Entry 6VW0 (electron microscopy, 3.59 A resolution); this record covers chains A and C of the 10 polymer chains in the assembly.

== Chain A ==
Protein: DNA-directed RNA polymerase subunit alpha
Source organism: Mycobacterium tuberculosis
Notes: EC 2.7.7.6
Reference sequence: A5U8D3 (RPOA_MYCTA); residues 1-347 here = UniProt positions 1-347
Chain sequence (347 residues; row label = number of the first residue in the row):
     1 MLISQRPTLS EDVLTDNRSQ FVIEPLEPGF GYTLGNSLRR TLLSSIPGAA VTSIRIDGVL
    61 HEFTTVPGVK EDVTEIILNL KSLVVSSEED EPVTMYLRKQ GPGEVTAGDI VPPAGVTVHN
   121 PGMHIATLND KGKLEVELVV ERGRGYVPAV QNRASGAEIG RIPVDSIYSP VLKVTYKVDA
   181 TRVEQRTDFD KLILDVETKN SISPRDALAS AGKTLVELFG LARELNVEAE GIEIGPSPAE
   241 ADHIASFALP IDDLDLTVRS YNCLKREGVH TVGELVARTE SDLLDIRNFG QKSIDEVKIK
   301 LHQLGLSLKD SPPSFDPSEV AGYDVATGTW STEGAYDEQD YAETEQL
Unresolved in the structure: 1, 227-347

== Chain C ==
Protein: DNA-directed RNA polymerase subunit beta
Source organism: Mycobacterium tuberculosis
Notes: EC 2.7.7.6
Reference sequence: V9Z879 (V9Z879_MYCTX); residues 7-1178 here correspond to UniProt positions 1-1172 (UniProt number = residue number - 6)
Chain sequence (1179 residues; each row starts with the number of its first residue):
     7 MADSRQSKTA ASPSPSRPQS SSNNSVPGAP NRVSFAKLRE PLEVPGLLDV QTDSFEWLIG
    67 SPRWRESAAE RGDVNPVGGL EEVLYELSPI EDFSGSMSLS FSDPRFDDVK APVDECKDKD
   127 MTYAAPLFVT AEFINNNTGE IKSQTVFMGD FPMMTEKGTF IINGTERVVV SQLVRSPGVY
   187 FDETIDKSTD KTLHSVKVIP SRGAWLEFDV DKRDTVGVRI DRKRRQPVTV LLKALGWTSE
   247 QIVERFGFSE IMRSTLEKDN TVGTDEALLD IYRKLRPGEP PTKESAQTLL ENLFFKEKRY
   307 DLARVGRYKV NKKLGLHVGE PITSSTLTEE DVVATIEYLV RLHEGQTTMT VPGGVEVPVE
   367 TDDIDHFGNR RLRTVGELIQ NQIRVGMSRM ERVVRERMTT QDVEAITPQT LINIRPVVAA
   427 IKEFFGTSQL SQFMDQNNPL SGLTHKRRLL ALGPGGLSRE RAGLEVRDVH PSHYGRMCPI
   487 ETPEGPNIGL IGSLSVYARV NPFGFIETPY RKVVDGVVSD EIVYLTADEE DRHVVAQANS
   547 PIDADGRFVE PRVLVRRKAG EVEYVPSSEV DYMDVSPRQM VSVATAMIPF LEHDDANRAL
   607 MGANMQRQAV PLVRSEAPLV GTGMELRAAI DAGDVVVAEE SGVIEEVSAD YITVMHDNGT
   667 RRTYRMRKFA RSNHGTCANQ CPIVDAGDRV EAGQVIADGP CTDDGEMALG KNLLVAIMPW
   727 EGHNYEDAII LSNRLVEEDV LTSIHIEEHE IDARDTKLGA EEITRDIPNI SDEVLADLDE
   787 RGIVRIGAEV RDGDILVGKV TPKGETELTP EERLLRAIFG EKAREVRDTS LKVPHGESGK
   847 VIGIRVFSRE DEDELPAGVN ELVRVYVAQK RKISDGDKLA GRHGNKGVIG KILPVEDMPF
   907 LADGTPVDII LNTHGVPRRM NIGQILETHL GWCAHSGWKV DAAKGVPDWA ARLPDELLEA
   967 QPNAIVSTPV FDGAQEAELQ GLLSCTLPNR DGDVLVDADG KAMLFDGRSG EPFPYPVTVG
  1027 YMYIMKLHHL VDDKIHARST GPYSMITQQP LGGKAQFGGQ RFGEMECWAM QAYGAAYTLQ
  1087 ELLTIKSDDT VGRVKVYEAI VKGENIPEPG IPESFKVLLK ELQSLCLNVE VLSSDGAAIE
  1147 LREGEDEDLE RAAANLGINL SRNESASVED LALARHGGS
Unresolved in the structure: 7-29, 1141-1185
Differences from the reference sequence: engineered mutation L456 (Ser450 in V9Z879); expression tag (1179-1185)
What the authors report for this chain:
  - mutagenesis - S456L: decreased binding to Rif

== Chain A / chain C interface ==
Residue-residue contacts - 74 pairs, chain A then chain C:
  R18(A) with R996(C)
  Y32(A) with F1011(C), hydrophobic; G1016(C); P1018(C)
  T33(A) with E1017(C), hydrogen bond
  N36(A) with G1013(C); R1014(C); S1015(C), hydrogen bond (side chain-backbone); G1016(C)
  R39(A) with E902(C), hydrogen bond (side chain-backbone); F906(C); G910(C); P912(C)
  R40(A) with D903(C), salt bridge; G1013(C), hydrogen bond (side chain-backbone); R1014(C), hydrogen bond (side chain-backbone)
  L43(A) with V901(C); E902(C)
  S44(A) with E902(C)
  L60(A) with I792(C); G793(C)
  H61(A) with I792(C); G793(C); I848(C)
  E62(A) with K876(C), salt bridge
  F63(A) with F675(C); I848(C), hydrophobic; A874(C)
  T64(A) with F675(C)
  T65(A) with A655(C); D656(C), hydrogen bond
  V69(A) with S654(C); A655(C), hydrogen bond (backbone-backbone)
  K70(A) with S654(C); A655(C); P688(C); V690(C), hydrogen bond (side chain-backbone); D691(C), salt bridge
  E71(A) with A655(C)
  D72(A) with K674(C), salt bridge; F675(C); N685(C)
  T74(A) with F675(C)
  E75(A) with R620(C), salt bridge
  L78(A) with R620(C); D745(C)
  K81(A) with E743(C)
  N129(A) with E652(C), hydrogen bond; V653(C), hydrogen bond (side chain-backbone)
  K131(A) with E652(C); Y657(C), hydrogen bond
  Y146(A) with V742(C); E743(C); K878(C), hydrogen bond
  Q151(A) with E795(C)
  N152(A) with E795(C), hydrogen bond (backbone-side chain)
  R153(A) with D783(C), salt bridge; E795(C), hydrogen bond (side chain-backbone)
  I159(A) with I792(C); G793(C)
  I162(A) with K846(C)
  D165(A) with D745(C); K878(C), salt bridge
  I167(A) with E743(C)
  K173(A) with D909(C); T911(C)
  V174(A) with G910(C)
  T175(A) with A908(C), hydrogen bond (side chain-backbone); D909(C); G910(C)
  Y176(A) with F906(C); F1011(C); G1016(C), hydrogen bond (side chain-backbone)
  E197(A) with R996(C), salt bridge
Interface residues without a listed pair, chain A (40 interface residues in all): G68, I77, P163
Interface residues without a listed pair, chain C (53 interface residues in all): V619, I689, E744, I750, R791, A794, V796, V847, Q875, D997, D1012

== Summary ==
40 residues of chain A face 53 of chain C across their interface; the contacts include 16 hydrogen bonds and 8
salt bridges. Polar pairs include R40(A)-D903(C), E62(A)-K876(C) and K70(A)-D691(C). From the paper: S456L of
chain C reduces binding to Rif.
Chain A is DNA-directed RNA polymerase subunit alpha and chain C is DNA-directed RNA polymerase subunit beta,
both from Mycobacterium tuberculosis; the structure, Mycobacterium tuberculosis RNAP S456L mutant open
promoter complex, was determined by electron microscopy, deposited together with 6VVS, 6VVT, 6VVV, 6VVX, 6VVY
and 6VVZ.
